6C6S - chains A and J of the 9 polymer chains in the assembly; structure by electron microscopy, 3.70 A resolution.

# Chain A
Molecule: 29-nt DNA strand
Sequence (29 nucleotides; row label = number of the first residue in the row):
     1 GGGCTGCGGT AGCGTGACGG CGAATACCC

# Chain J
Name: DNA-directed RNA polymerase subunit beta'
Source organism: Escherichia coli (strain K12)
Notes: EC 2.7.7.6
UniProt: P0A8T7 (RPOC_ECOLI); residues 1-1407 here = UniProt positions 1-1407
Amino-acid sequence (1407 residues; row label = number of the first residue in the row):
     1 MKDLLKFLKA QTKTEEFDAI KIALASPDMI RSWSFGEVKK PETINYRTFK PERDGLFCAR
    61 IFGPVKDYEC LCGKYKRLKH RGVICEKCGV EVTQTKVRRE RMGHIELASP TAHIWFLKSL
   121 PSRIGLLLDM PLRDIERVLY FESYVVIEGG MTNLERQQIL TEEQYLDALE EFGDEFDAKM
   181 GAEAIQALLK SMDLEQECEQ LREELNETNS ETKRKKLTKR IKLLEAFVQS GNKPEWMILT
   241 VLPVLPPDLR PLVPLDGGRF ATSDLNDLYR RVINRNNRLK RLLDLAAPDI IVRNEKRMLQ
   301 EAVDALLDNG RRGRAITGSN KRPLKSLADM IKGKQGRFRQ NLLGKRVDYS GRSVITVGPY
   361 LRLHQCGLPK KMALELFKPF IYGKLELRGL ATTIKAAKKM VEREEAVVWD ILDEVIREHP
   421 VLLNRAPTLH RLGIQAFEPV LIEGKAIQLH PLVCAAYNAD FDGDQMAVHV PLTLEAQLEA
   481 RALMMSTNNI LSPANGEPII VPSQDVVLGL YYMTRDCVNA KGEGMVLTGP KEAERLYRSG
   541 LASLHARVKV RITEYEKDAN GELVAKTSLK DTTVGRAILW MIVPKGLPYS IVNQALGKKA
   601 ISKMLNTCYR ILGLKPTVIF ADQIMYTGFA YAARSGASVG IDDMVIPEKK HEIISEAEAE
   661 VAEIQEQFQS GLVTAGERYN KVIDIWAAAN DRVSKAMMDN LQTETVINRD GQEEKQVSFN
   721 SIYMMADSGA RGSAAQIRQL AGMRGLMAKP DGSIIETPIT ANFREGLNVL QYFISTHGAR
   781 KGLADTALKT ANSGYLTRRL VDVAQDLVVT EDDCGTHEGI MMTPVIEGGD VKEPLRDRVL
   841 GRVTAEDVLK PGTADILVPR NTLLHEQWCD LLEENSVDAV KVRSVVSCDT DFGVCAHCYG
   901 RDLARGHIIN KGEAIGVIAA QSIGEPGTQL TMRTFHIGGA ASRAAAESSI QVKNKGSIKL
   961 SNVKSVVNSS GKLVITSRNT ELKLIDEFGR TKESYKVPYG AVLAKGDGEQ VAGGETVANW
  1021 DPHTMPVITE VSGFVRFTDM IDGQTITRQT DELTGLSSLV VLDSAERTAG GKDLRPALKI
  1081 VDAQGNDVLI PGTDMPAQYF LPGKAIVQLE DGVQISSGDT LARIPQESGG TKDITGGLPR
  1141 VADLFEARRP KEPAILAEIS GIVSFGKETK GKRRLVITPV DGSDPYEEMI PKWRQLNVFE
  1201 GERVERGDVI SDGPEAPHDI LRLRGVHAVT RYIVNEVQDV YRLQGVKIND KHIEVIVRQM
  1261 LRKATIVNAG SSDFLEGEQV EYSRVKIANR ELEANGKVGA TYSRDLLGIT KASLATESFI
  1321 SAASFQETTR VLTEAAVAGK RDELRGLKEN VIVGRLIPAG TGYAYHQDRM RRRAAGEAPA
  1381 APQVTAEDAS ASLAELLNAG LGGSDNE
Unresolved in the structure: 1-15, 934-947, 1127-1135, 1374-1407
Swiss-Prot annotation at these positions:
  - binding site (Zn(2+)): Cys70, Cys72, Cys85, Cys88, Cys814, Cys888, Cys895, Cys898
  - binding site (Mg(2+)): Asp460, Asp462, Asp464
  - modified residue: Lys983 (N6-acetyllysine)
  - mutagenesis: Gln504 (Q504P: Resistant to antibiotics salinamide A and B), Asn690 (N690D: Resistant to antibiotics salinamide A and B), Met697 (M697V: Resistant to antibiotics salinamide A and B), Ala735 (A735T: Resistant to antibiotics salinamide A and B), Arg738 (R738C/H/P/S: Resistant to antibiotics salinamide A and B), Ala748 (A748E: Resistant to antibiotics salinamide A and B), Pro758 (P758S/T: Resistant to antibiotics salinamide A and B), Phe763 (F763C: Resistant to antibiotics salinamide A and B), Ser775 (S775A: Resistant to antibiotics salinamide A and B), Ala779 (A779T/V: Resistant to antibiotics salinamide A and B), Arg780 (R780C: Resistant to antibiotics salinamide A and B), Gly782 (G782A/C: Resistant to antibiotics salinamide A and B), 1 further mutagenesis entry in UniProt
Ion coordination: Zn2+ site 1: Cys70, Cys72, Cys85; Mg2+: Asp460, Asp462, Asp464 (shared with 1 residue of chain R); Zn2+ site 2: Cys814, Cys888, Cys895, Cys898

# Chain A / chain J interface
Contacting residue pairs (8; chain A residue first):
  DG3(A) with Tyr46(J), hydrogen bond to the phosphate
  DC4(A) with Glu42(J), phosphate contact
  DT5(A) with Arg270(J), base contact
  DG6(A) with Arg271(J), salt bridge to the phosphate; Gly318(J), base contact
  DG20(A) with Arg1148(J), sugar contact
  DC21(A) with Arg1148(J), salt bridge to the phosphate
  DG22(A) with Lys1311(J), salt bridge to the phosphate
Also at the interface, not in a pair above, chain A (10 interface residues in all): DG2, DA23, DC29
Also at the interface, not in a pair above, chain J (11 interface residues in all): Lys219, Asn274, Thr317, Lys1170

# Summary
The interface between chain A and chain J involves 10 residues on one side and 11 on the other, with 1
hydrogen bond and 3 salt bridges. Polar contacts include DG3(A)-Tyr46(J), DG6(A)-Arg271(J) and
DC21(A)-Arg1148(J).
Chain A is a 29-nt DNA strand and chain J is DNA-directed RNA polymerase subunit beta' (Escherichia coli
(strain K12)); the structure, CryoEM structure of E.coli RNA polymerase elongation complex bound with RfaH,
was determined by electron microscopy (same publication as 6C6T and 6C6U).
